6X4G - chains C and N of the 3 polymer chains in the assembly; structure by X-ray diffraction, 3.50 A resolution.

== Chain C ==
Name: ICOS ligand
Source organism: Homo sapiens
Reference sequence: O75144 (ICOSL_HUMAN); residue numbers follow UniProt; this construct covers 19-248
Sequence (240 residues; each row starts with the number of its first residue):
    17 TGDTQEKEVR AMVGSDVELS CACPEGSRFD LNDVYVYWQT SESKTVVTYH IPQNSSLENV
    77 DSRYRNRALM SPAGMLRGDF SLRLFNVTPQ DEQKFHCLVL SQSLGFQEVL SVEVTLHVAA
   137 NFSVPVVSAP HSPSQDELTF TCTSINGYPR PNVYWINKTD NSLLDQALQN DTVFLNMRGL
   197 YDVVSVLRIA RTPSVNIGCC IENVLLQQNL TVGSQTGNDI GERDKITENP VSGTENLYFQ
Not modelled in the structure: 17-18, 150-152, 231-256
Differences from the reference sequence: cloning artifact (17-18); expression tag (249-256)
UniProt features mapped onto this chain:
  - glycosylation (N-linked (GlcNAc...) asparagine): Asn-70, Asn-137, Asn-173, Asn-186, Asn-225
Disulfides: Cys-37/Cys-113, Cys-158/Cys-215
Covalently attached groups: N-acetylglucosamine (NAG) linked to Asn-70, Asn-102, Asn-137, Asn-173, Asn-186, Asn-225

== Chain N ==
Name: anti ICOS-L VHH domain VNAR
Source organism: Orectolobus maculatus
Notes: antibody fragment or engineered binder
Sequence (130 residues; row label = number of the first residue in the row; numbering starts at 0):
     0 TGARVDQTPR SVTKETGESL TINCVLRDPS YALGSTCWYR KKSGSTNEES ISKGGRYVET
    60 VNSGSKSFSL RINDLTVEDG GTYRCGATDT VRIYSCDYLC ALNGHRDAAC GGGTVVTVNG
   120 GSWSHPQFEK
Not modelled in the structure: 0, 119-129
Disulfides: Cys-23/Cys-84, Cys-36/Cys-95, Cys-99/Cys-109

== Chain C / chain N interface ==
Contacting residue pairs (31; chain C residue first):
  Glu-58(C) / Arg-3(N)
  Arg-79(C) / Asn-102(N)  hydrogen bond (side chain-backbone)
  Arg-79(C) / Gly-103(N)
  Pro-105(C) / His-104(N)
  Gln-106(C) / Asn-102(N)
  Gln-106(C) / His-104(N)
  Glu-108(C) / Arg-105(N)
  Gln-109(C) / Gly-103(N)  hydrogen bond (side chain-backbone)
  Tyr-164(C) / His-104(N)
  Tyr-164(C) / Arg-105(N)  hydrogen bond
  Arg-166(C) / Asp-88(N)  salt bridge
  Arg-166(C) / Thr-89(N)
  Arg-166(C) / Val-90(N)
  Arg-166(C) / Asp-106(N)  salt bridge
  Thr-188(C) / Arg-91(N)
  Val-189(C) / Val-90(N)
  Val-189(C) / Arg-91(N)  hydrogen bond (backbone-backbone)
  Phe-190(C) / Arg-91(N)
  Phe-190(C) / Tyr-93(N)  hydrophobic
  Leu-191(C) / Arg-91(N)  hydrogen bond (backbone-backbone)
  Leu-191(C) / Ile-92(N)  hydrophobic
  Leu-191(C) / Tyr-97(N)  hydrogen bond (backbone-side chain)
  Leu-191(C) / His-104(N)
  Leu-191(C) / Asp-106(N)
  Leu-191(C) / Ala-107(N)  hydrophobic
  Met-193(C) / Tyr-97(N)  hydrophobic
  Met-193(C) / Leu-101(N)
  Gly-195(C) / His-104(N)  hydrogen bond (backbone-side chain)
  Tyr-197(C) / His-104(N)
  Tyr-197(C) / Asp-106(N)  hydrogen bond
  Asp-198(C) / Tyr-93(N)  hydrogen bond
Other interface residues (no listed pair), chain C (18 interface residues in all): Ser-59, Asn-192
Other interface residues (no listed pair), chain N (16 interface residues in all): Thr-87

== In short ==
The interface between chain C and chain N involves 18 residues on one side and 16 on the other, with 9
hydrogen bonds and 2 salt bridges. Polar contacts include Arg-166(C)/Asp-88(N), Arg-166(C)/Asp-106(N) and
Arg-79(C)/Asn-102(N).
Here chain C is ICOS ligand (Homo sapiens) and chain N is anti ICOS-L VHH domain VNAR (Orectolobus maculatus).
Entry 6X4G (Crystal structure of ICOS in complex with ICOS-L and an anti ICOS-L VNAR domain) was determined by
X-ray diffraction.
